3EQ3 - chains X and L of the 9 polymer chains in the assembly; structure by electron microscopy, 9.00 A resolution (very low resolution: no residue pairs are listed; an interface is given only as per-side residue counts).

# Chain X
Protein: Elongation factor Tu
Organism: Escherichia coli K12
Reference sequence: P0A6N1 (EFTU_ECOLI); residues 1-393 here correspond to UniProt positions 2-394 (UniProt number = residue number + 1)
Sequence (393 residues; numbered 1 to 393; the number before each row is that of its first residue):
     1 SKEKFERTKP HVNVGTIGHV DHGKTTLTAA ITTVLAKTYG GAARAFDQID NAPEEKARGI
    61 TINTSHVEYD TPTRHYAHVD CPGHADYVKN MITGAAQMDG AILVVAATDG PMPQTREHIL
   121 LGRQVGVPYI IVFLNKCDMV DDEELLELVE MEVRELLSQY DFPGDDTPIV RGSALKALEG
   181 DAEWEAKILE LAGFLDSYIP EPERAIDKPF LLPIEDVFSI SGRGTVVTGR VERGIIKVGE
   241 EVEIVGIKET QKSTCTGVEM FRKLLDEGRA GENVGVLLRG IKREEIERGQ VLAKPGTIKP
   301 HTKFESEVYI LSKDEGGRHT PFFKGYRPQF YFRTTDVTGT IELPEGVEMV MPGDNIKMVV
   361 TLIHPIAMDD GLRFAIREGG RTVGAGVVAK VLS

# Chain L
Protein: 30S ribosomal protein S12
Organism: Escherichia coli K12
Reference sequence: P0A7S3 (RS12_ECOLI); residues 1-123 here correspond to UniProt positions 2-124 (UniProt number = residue number + 1)
Sequence (123 residues; row label = number of the first residue in the row):
     1 ATVNQLVRKP RARKVAKSNV PALEACPQKR GVCTRVYTTT PKKPNSALRK VCRVRLTNGF
    61 EVTSYIGGEG HNLQEHSVIL IRGGRVKDLP GVRYHTVRGA LDCSGVKDRK QARSKYGVKR
   121 PKA
Curated features (UniProtKB/Swiss-Prot):
  - modified residue: Asp88 (3-methylthioaspartic acid), Lys107 (N6-acetyllysine)

# Chain X / chain L interface
Chains X and L do not touch in the deposited assembly.

# Overview
No residue of chain X is in contact with chain L.
Chain X is Elongation factor Tu and chain L is 30S ribosomal protein S12, both from Escherichia coli K12; the
structure, Model of tRNA(Trp)-EF-Tu in the ribosomal pre-accommodated state revealed by cryo-EM, was
determined by electron microscopy together with 3EP2 and 3EQ4 from the same study.
